8F2R - chains D and F of the 10 polymer chains in the assembly; structure by electron microscopy, 3.12 A resolution.

[Chain D]
Name: COMM domain-containing protein 4
From: Homo sapiens
Reference sequence: Q9H0A8 (COMD4_HUMAN); residues 1-199 here = UniProt positions 1-199
Sequence (199 residues; each row starts with the number of its first residue):
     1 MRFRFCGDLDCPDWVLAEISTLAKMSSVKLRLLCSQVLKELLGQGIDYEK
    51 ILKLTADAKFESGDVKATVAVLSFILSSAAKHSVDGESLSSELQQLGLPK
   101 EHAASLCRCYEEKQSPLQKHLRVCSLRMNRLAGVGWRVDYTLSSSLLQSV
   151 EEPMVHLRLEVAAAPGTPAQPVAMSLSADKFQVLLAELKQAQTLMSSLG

[Chain F]
Name: COMM domain-containing protein 6
From: Homo sapiens
Reference sequence: Q7Z4G1 (COMD6_HUMAN); residues 9-85 here = UniProt positions 9-85
Sequence (77 residues; each row starts with the number of its first residue):
     9 LDAKSDVTNQLVDFQWKLGMAVSSDTCRSLKYPYVAVMLKVADHSGQVKT
    59 KCFEMTIPQFQNFYRQFKEIAAVIETV
Swiss-Prot annotation at these positions:
  - mutagenesis: W24 (W24A: Does not abolish homodimerization and interaction with COMMD1. Does not abolish repression of TNF-induced NFKB1 activation. Abolishes repression of TNF-induced NFKB1 activation ...), P41 (P41A: Does not abolish homodimerization and interaction with COMMD1. Does not abolish repression of TNF-induced NFKB1 activation. Abolishes repression of TNF-induced NFKB1 activation ...)

[Chain D / chain F interface]
Contacting residue pairs (27; chain D residue first):
  G135(D) with D33(F)
  W136(D) with S31(F); S32(F), hydrogen bond (backbone-side chain); D33(F), hydrogen bond (backbone-side chain); R36(F)
  R137(D) with A29(F); S31(F); Y42(F); E62(F), salt bridge
  V138(D) with A29(F); V30(F), hydrogen bond (backbone-backbone); S31(F), hydrogen bond (backbone-backbone)
  D139(D) with M28(F); A29(F); Y42(F)
  Y140(D) with G27(F); M28(F), hydrogen bond (backbone-backbone)
  T141(D) with K25(F); L26(F)
  L142(D) with L26(F), hydrogen bond (backbone-backbone)
  S143(D) with W24(F); K25(F); L26(F), hydrogen bond (backbone-backbone)
  S144(D) with W24(F), hydrogen bond (side chain-backbone)
  S145(D) with Q23(F), hydrogen bond; W24(F), hydrogen bond (backbone-backbone)
  M154(D) with K25(F)
Also at the interface, not in a pair above, chain D (13 interface residues in all): L146
Also at the interface, not in a pair above, chain F (16 interface residues in all): L38, Y40

[Summary]
13 residues of chain D face 16 of chain F across their interface, with 10 hydrogen bonds and 1 salt bridge.
Among the polar pairs are R137(D)-E62(F), W136(D)-S32(F) and W136(D)-D33(F). From UniProt: 2 mutagenesis sites
on chain F.
Here chain D is COMM domain-containing protein 4 and chain F is COMM domain-containing protein 6, both from
Homo sapiens. Entry 8F2R (Human CCC complex) was determined by electron microscopy (same publication as 8ESD,
8ESE and 8F2U).
